PDB entry 7M61 | electron microscopy, 3.80 A resolution | chains A and B of the 10 polymer chains in the assembly

[Chain A (and B)]
Name: Islet amyloid polypeptide
Notes: fragment: C-terminal amidated peptide; chain B of this document is another copy of the same molecule, construct and numbering; everything in this record applies to it too
Reference sequence: P10997 (IAPP_HUMAN); residues 1-37 here correspond to UniProt positions 34-70 (UniProt number = residue number + 33)
Chain sequence (38 residues; row label = number of the first residue in the row):
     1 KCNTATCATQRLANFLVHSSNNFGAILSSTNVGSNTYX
Unresolved in the structure: 1-12 (chain B: 1-16)
Construct notes: amidation (38)
Modified positions: NH2 (amino group) at position 38

[Chain A / chain B interface]
Pairs across the interface - 5 pairs, chain A then chain B:
  Ala25(A) with Gly24(B), hydrogen bond (backbone-backbone); Ala25(B), hydrophobic
  Leu27(A) with Leu27(B), hydrophobic
  Val32(A) with Leu27(B), hydrophobic; Ser28(B)
Also at the interface, not in a pair above, chain A (6 interface residues in all): Phe23, Gly24, Thr30
Also at the interface, not in a pair above, chain B (5 interface residues in all): Phe23

[In short]
Chain A and chain B form an interface of 6 and 5 residues respectively, with 1 hydrogen bond. The
hydrogen-bonded pair Ala25(A)-Gly24(B) is a backbone contact.
Chain A and chain B are both Islet amyloid polypeptide; the structure, Cryo-EM structure of human islet
amyloid polypeptide (hIAPP, or amylin) fibrils seeded by patient extracted fibrils ..., was determined by
electron microscopy, deposited together with 7M62, 7M64 and 7M65.
